Entry 5IXY (X-ray diffraction, 3.00 A resolution); this record covers chains A and C of the 4 polymer chains in the assembly.

[Chain A (and C)]
Molecule: L-lactate dehydrogenase A chain
Source organism: Homo sapiens
Notes: EC 1.1.1.27; chain C of this document is another copy of the same molecule, construct and numbering; everything in this record applies to it too
UniProt: P00338 (LDHA_HUMAN); residues 1-331 here correspond to UniProt positions 2-332 (UniProt number = residue number + 1)
Chain sequence (331 residues; numbered 1 to 331; the number before each row is that of its first residue):
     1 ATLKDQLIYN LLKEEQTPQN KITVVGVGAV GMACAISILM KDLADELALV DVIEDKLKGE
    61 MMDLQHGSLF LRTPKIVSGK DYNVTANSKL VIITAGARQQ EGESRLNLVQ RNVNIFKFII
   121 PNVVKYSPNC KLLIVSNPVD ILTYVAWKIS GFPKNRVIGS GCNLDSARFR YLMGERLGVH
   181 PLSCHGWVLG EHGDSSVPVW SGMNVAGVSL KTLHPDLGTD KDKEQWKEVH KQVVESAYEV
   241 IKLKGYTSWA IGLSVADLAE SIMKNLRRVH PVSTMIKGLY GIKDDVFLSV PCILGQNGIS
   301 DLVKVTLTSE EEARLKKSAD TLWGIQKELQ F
Small-molecule neighbours:
  - GN2 ((2S)-5-(2-chlorophenyl)sulfanyl-2-(4-morpholin-4-ylphenyl)-4-oxidanyl-2-thiophen-3-yl-1,3-dihydropyridin-6-one): Arg98, Asn137, Leu164, Asp165, Arg168, His192, Gly193, Asp194, Val233, Val234, Ala237, Tyr238, Ile241, Gly245, Thr247
  - NAD (nicotinamide-adenine-dinucleotide): Val25, Gly26, Val27, Gly28, Ala29, Val30, Gly31, Val50, Asp51, Val52, Ile53, Lys56, Tyr82, Thr94, Ala95, Gly96, Arg98, Ile115, Phe118, Ile119, Val135, Ser136, Asn137, Val139, Ser160, Leu164, His192, Tyr246, Thr247, Ile251
Curated features (UniProtKB/Swiss-Prot):
  - active site: His192 (Proton acceptor)
  - binding site (NAD(+)): Arg98, Asn137
  - binding site (substrate): Arg105, Asn137, Arg168, Thr247
  - modified residue: Ala1 (N-acetylalanine), Lys4 (N6-acetyllysine), Tyr9 (Phosphotyrosine), Lys13 (N6-acetyllysine), Thr17 (Phosphothreonine), Lys56 (N6-acetyllysine), Lys80 (N6-acetyllysine), Lys117 (N6-acetyllysine), Lys125 (N6-acetyllysine), Lys223 (N6-acetyllysine), Lys231 (N6-acetyllysine), Tyr238 (Phosphotyrosine), Lys242 (N6-acetyllysine), Thr308 (Phosphothreonine), Ser309 (Phosphoserine), Lys317 (N6-acetyllysine), Thr321 (Phosphothreonine)
  - cross-link: Lys56 (Glycyl lysine isopeptide (Lys-Gly) (interchain with G-Cter in SUMO2))
Reported in the primary citation:
  - binding site for GN2: Arg98, Asn137, Thr247
  - catalytic residues: Arg168 (citing earlier work)

[How chain A and chain C interact]
Contacting residue pairs (34; chain A residue first):
  Gly178(A) - Arg267(C)  hydrogen bond (backbone-side chain)
  Val179(A) - Arg267(C)
  Val179(A) - Val269(C)  hydrophobic
  Val179(A) - Ile293(C)  hydrophobic
  His180(A) - Leu266(C)
  His180(A) - Arg267(C)  hydrogen bond (backbone-backbone)
  His180(A) - Arg268(C)
  Ser183(A) - Arg268(C)
  Ser183(A) - Val269(C)  hydrogen bond (side chain-backbone)
  His185(A) - His185(C)
  Trp187(A) - Ala206(C)  hydrogen bond (side chain-backbone)
  Trp187(A) - Gly207(C)
  Gly202(A) - Gly207(C)
  Ala206(A) - Trp187(C)  hydrogen bond (backbone-side chain)
  Ala206(A) - Val269(C)  hydrophobic
  Ala206(A) - Pro291(C)  hydrophobic
  Gly207(A) - Trp187(C)
  Gly207(A) - Gly202(C)
  Val208(A) - Val305(C)  hydrophobic
  Leu213(A) - Thr306(C)
  Leu266(A) - His180(C)
  Arg267(A) - Gly178(C)  hydrogen bond (side chain-backbone)
  Arg267(A) - Val179(C)
  Arg267(A) - His180(C)  hydrogen bond (backbone-backbone)
  Arg268(A) - His180(C)
  Arg268(A) - Ser183(C)
  Val269(A) - Val179(C)  hydrophobic
  Val269(A) - Ser183(C)  hydrogen bond (backbone-side chain)
  Val269(A) - Ala206(C)  hydrophobic
  Pro291(A) - Ala206(C)  hydrophobic
  Ile293(A) - Val179(C)  hydrophobic
  Val303(A) - Val208(C)  hydrophobic
  Val305(A) - Val208(C)  hydrophobic
  Thr306(A) - Leu213(C)
Also at the interface, not in a pair above, chain A (25 interface residues in all): Leu182, Ser201, Asn204, Val205, Lys304
Also at the interface, not in a pair above, chain C (24 interface residues in all): Ser201, Asn204, Val205, Val303, Lys304

[Overview]
25 residues of chain A and 24 residues of chain C are in contact; the contacts include 8 hydrogen bonds. Polar
contacts include Gly178(A)-Arg267(C), Ser183(A)-Val269(C) and Trp187(A)-Ala206(C). Bound to chain A: NAD and
compound GN2. The paper reports the catalytic residue Arg168(A); a binding site for GN2 at Arg98(A), Asn137(A)
and Thr247(A).
Chain A and chain C are both L-lactate dehydrogenase A chain (Homo sapiens); the structure, Lactate
Dehydrogenase in complex with hydroxylactam inhibitor compound 31:
(2S)-5-(2-chlorophenyl)sulfanyl-2-(4-morpholin-4-ylphenyl)-4-oxidanyl-2-thiophen-3-yl-1,3-dihydropyridin-6-one,
was determined by X-ray diffraction, deposited together with 5IXS.
